Entry 7SCZ (electron microscopy, 3.50 A resolution); this record covers chains I and H of the 11 polymer chains in the assembly.

== Chain I ==
Molecule: 147-nt DNA strand
Sequence (147 nucleotides; numbered -73 to 73; the number before each row is that of its first residue; numbers below 1 keep their minus sign (DA-73 is residue -73)):
   -73 ATCGGATGTA TATATCTGAC ACGTGCCTGG AGACTAGGGA GTAATCCCCT TGGCGGTTAA
   -13 AACGCGGGGG ACAGCGCGTA CGTGCGTTTA AGCGGTGCTA GAGCTGTCTA CGACCAATTG
    47 AGCGGCCTCG GCACCGGGAT TCTCGAT

== Chain H ==
Molecule: Histone H2B type 1-J
Organism: Homo sapiens
Reference sequence: P06899 (H2B1J_HUMAN); residues 0-125 here correspond to UniProt positions 1-126 (UniProt number = residue number + 1)
Amino-acid sequence (129 residues; each row starts with the number of its first residue; numbers below 1 keep their minus sign (Gly-3 is residue -3)):
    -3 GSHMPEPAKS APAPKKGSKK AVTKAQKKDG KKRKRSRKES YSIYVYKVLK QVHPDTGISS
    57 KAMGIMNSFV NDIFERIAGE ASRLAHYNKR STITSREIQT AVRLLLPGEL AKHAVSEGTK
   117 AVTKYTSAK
Disordered / not traced: -3 to 32, 124-125
Construct notes: expression tag (-3 to -1)
Curated features (UniProtKB/Swiss-Prot):
  - modified residue: Pro1 (N-acetylproline), Glu2 (ADP-ribosyl glutamic acid), Lys5 (N6-(2-hydroxyisobutyryl)lysine), Ser6 (ADP-ribosylserine), Lys11 (N6-(beta-hydroxybutyryl)lysine), Lys12 (N6-(2-hydroxyisobutyryl)lysine), Ser14 (Phosphoserine), Lys15 (N6-acetyllysine), Lys16 (N6-(beta-hydroxybutyryl)lysine), Lys20 (N6-(2-hydroxyisobutyryl)lysine), Lys23 (N6-(2-hydroxyisobutyryl)lysine), Lys24 (N6-(2-hydroxyisobutyryl)lysine), Lys34 (N6-(2-hydroxyisobutyryl)lysine), Glu35 (PolyADP-ribosyl glutamic acid), Ser36 (Phosphoserine), Lys43 (N6-(2-hydroxyisobutyryl)lysine), Lys46 (N6-(2-hydroxyisobutyryl)lysine), Lys57 (N6,N6-dimethyllysine), Arg79 (Dimethylated arginine), Lys85 (N6,N6,N6-trimethyllysine) and 6 more in UniProt
  - glycosylation: Ser112 (O-linked (GlcNAc) serine)
  - cross-link (Glycyl lysine isopeptide (Lys-Gly)): Lys5 (interchain with G-Cter in SUMO2), Lys20 (interchain with G-Cter in SUMO2), Lys34 (interchain with G-Cter in ubiquitin), Lys120 (interchain with G-Cter in ubiquitin)

== Chain I / chain H interface ==
Pairs across the interface (12; chain I residue first):
  DC-54(I) - Ser55(H)  phosphate contact
  DC-54(I) - Ser56(H)  hydrogen bond to the phosphate
  DA-53(I) - Tyr42(H)  hydrogen bond to the phosphate
  DA-53(I) - Gly53(H)  phosphate contact
  DA-53(I) - Ile54(H)  hydrogen bond to the phosphate
  DG-44(I) - Glu35(H)  phosphate contact
  DG-35(I) - Ser87(H)  hydrogen bond to the phosphate
  DG-35(I) - Thr88(H)  hydrogen bond to the phosphate
  DA-34(I) - Arg86(H)  phosphate contact
  DA-34(I) - Ser87(H)  hydrogen bond to the phosphate
  DA-34(I) - Thr88(H)  hydrogen bond to the phosphate
  DG-33(I) - Arg86(H)  salt bridge to the phosphate
Also at the interface, not in a pair above, chain I (8 interface residues in all): DC-52, DG-45
Also at the interface, not in a pair above, chain H (10 interface residues in all): Lys85

== In short ==
Chain I and chain H form an interface of 8 and 10 residues respectively, with 7 hydrogen bonds and 1 salt
bridge. Polar contacts include DC-54(I)-Ser56(H), DA-53(I)-Tyr42(H) and DA-53(I)-Ile54(H).
Chain I is a 147-nt DNA strand and chain H is Histone H2B type 1-J (Homo sapiens); the structure, Nuc147 bound
to multiple BRCTs, was determined by electron microscopy (same publication as 7SCY).
